6KVD - chains I and C of the 10 polymer chains in the assembly; structure by X-ray diffraction, 2.21 A resolution.

Chain I:
Molecule: 146-nt DNA strand
Source organism: Homo sapiens
Sequence (146 nucleotides; row label = number of the first residue in the row):
     1 ATCAATATCCACCTGCAGATTCTACCAAAAGTGTATTTGGAAACTGCTCC
    51 ATCAAAAGGCATGTTCAGCTGAATTCAGCTGAACATGCCTTTTGATGGAG
   101 CAGTTTCCAAATACACTTTTGGTAGAATCTGCAGGTGGATATTGAT
Ion coordination: Mn2+ site 1 near DA27 (its only coordinating residue here); Mn2+ site 2 near DG68 (its only coordinating residue here); Mn2+ site 3 near DG100 (its only coordinating residue here); Mn2+ site 4 near DG121 (its only coordinating residue here); Mn2+ site 5 near DG134 (its only coordinating residue here)

Chain C:
Molecule: Histone H2A.J
Source organism: Homo sapiens
UniProt: Q9BTM1 (H2AJ_HUMAN); residues 0-128 here correspond to UniProt positions 1-129 (UniProt number = residue number + 1)
Chain sequence (132 residues; each row starts with the number of its first residue; numbers below 1 keep their minus sign (Gly-3 is residue -3)):
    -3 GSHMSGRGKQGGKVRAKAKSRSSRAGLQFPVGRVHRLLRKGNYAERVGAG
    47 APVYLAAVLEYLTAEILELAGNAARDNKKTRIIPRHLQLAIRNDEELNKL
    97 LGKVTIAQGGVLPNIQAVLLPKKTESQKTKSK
Disordered / not traced: -3 to 10, 118-128
Sequence notes: expression tag (-3 to -1)
Curated features (UniProtKB/Swiss-Prot):
  - modified residue: Lys5 (N6-acetyllysine), Lys9 (N6-acetyllysine), Gln104 (N5-methylglutamine), Thr120 (Phosphothreonine)

Interface between chain I and chain C:
Pairs across the interface - 18 pairs, chain I then chain C:
  DA19(I) - Arg77(C)  sugar contact
  DA29(I) - Arg29(C)  phosphate contact
  DA29(I) - Arg32(C)  salt bridge to the phosphate
  DA30(I) - Arg11(C)  base contact
  DA30(I) - Ala14(C)  phosphate contact
  DA30(I) - Lys15(C)  phosphate contact
  DA30(I) - Ser16(C)  phosphate contact
  DA30(I) - Arg17(C)  salt bridge to the phosphate
  DA30(I) - Gly28(C)  phosphate contact
  DG31(I) - Arg11(C)  base contact
  DG31(I) - Ala12(C)  phosphate contact
  DG31(I) - Lys13(C)  phosphate contact
  DG31(I) - Ala14(C)  phosphate contact
  DG31(I) - Lys15(C)  hydrogen bond to the phosphate
  DT32(I) - Arg11(C)  phosphate contact
  DT32(I) - Ala12(C)  hydrogen bond to the phosphate
  DT37(I) - Arg42(C)  hydrogen bond to the sugar
  DT38(I) - Arg42(C)  sugar contact
Interface residues without a listed pair, chain I (8 interface residues in all): DA28
Interface residues without a listed pair, chain C (13 interface residues in all): Ser18

Summary:
8 residues of chain I face 13 of chain C across their interface, with 3 hydrogen bonds and 2 salt bridges.
Polar pairs include DT37(I)-Arg42(C), DG31(I)-Lys15(C) and DT32(I)-Ala12(C).
Here chain I is a 146-nt DNA strand and chain C is Histone H2A.J, both from Homo sapiens. Entry 6KVD (Crystal
structure of human nucleosome containing H2A.J) was determined by X-ray diffraction.
